Entry 5WNR (X-ray diffraction, 3.50 A resolution); this record covers chains A and D of the 21 polymer chains in the assembly.

== Chain A ==
Molecule: 16S Ribosomal RNA rRNA
From: Thermus thermophilus (strain HB8 / ATCC 27634 / DSM 579)
Sequence (1522 nucleotides; each row starts with the number of its first residue; note: 42 numbers in that range are skipped by the numbering (no residue carries them; nothing is unmodelled there); a row labelled like 190A-190L holds insertion residues (190A, then the next letters in order); numbering starts at 0):
     0 UUUGUUGGAG AGUUUGAUCC UGGCUCAGGG UGAACGCUGG CGGCGUGCCU AAGACAUGCA
    60 AGUCGUGCGG G
    73 CCGCGGGGUU UU
    88 ACUCCG
    95 UGGUC
   101 AGCGGCGGAC GGGUGAGUAA CGCGUGGGU
  129A G
   130 ACCUACCCGG AAGAGGGGGA CAACCCGGGG AAACUCGGGC UAAUCCCCCA UGUGGACCCG
   190 C
190A-190L CCCUUGGGGUGU
   191 GUCCAAAGGG CUUU
   216 GCCCGCUUCC GGAUGGGCCC GCGUCCCAUC AGCUAGUUGG UGGGGUAAUG GCCCACCAAG
   276 GCGACGACGG GUAGCCGGUC UGAGAGGAUG GCCGGCCACA GGGGCACUGA GACACGGGCC
   336 CCACUCCUAC GGGAGGCAGC AGUUAGGAAU CUUCCGCAAU GGGCGCAAGC CUGACGGAGC
   396 GACGCCGCUU GGAGGAAGAA GCCCUUCGGG GUGUAAACUC CUGAA
   442 CCCGGGACGA AACCCCCGAC GA
   474 GGGGACUGAC GGUACCGGG
   494 GUAAUAGCGC CGGCCAACUC CGUGCCAGCA GCCGCGGUAA UACGGAGGGC GCGAGCGUUA
   554 CCCGGAUUCA CUGGGCGUAA AGGGCGUGUA GGCGGCCUGG GGCGUCCCAU GUGAAAGACC
   614 ACGGCUCAAC CGUGGGGGAG CGUGGGAUAC GCUCAGGCUA GACGGUGGGA GAGGGUGGUG
   674 GAAUUCCCGG AGUAGCGGUG AAAUGCGCAG AUACCGGGAG GAACGCCGAU GGCGAAGGCA
   734 GCCACCUGGU CCACCCGUGA CGCUGAGGCG CGAAAGCGUG GGGAGCAAAC CGGAUUAGAU
   794 ACCCGGGUAG UCCACGCCCU AAACGAUGCG CGCUAGGUCU CUGGGUCU
   848 CCUGGGGGCC GAAGCUAACG CGUUAAGCGC GCCGCCUGGG GAGUACGGCC GCAAGGCUGA
   908 AACUCAAAGG AAUUGACGGG GGCCCGCACA AGCGGUGGAG CAUGUGGUUU AAUUCGAAGX
   968 AACGCGAAGA ACCUUACCAG GCCUUGACAU GCUAGG
 1003A G
  1004 AACCCGGGUG AAAGCCUGGG GUGCCCC
1030A-1030D GCGA
  1031 GGGGAGCCCU AGCACAGGUG CUGCAUGGCC GUCGUCAGCU CGUGCCGUGA GGUGUUGGGU
  1091 UAAGUCCCGC AACGAGCGCA ACCCCCGCCG UUAGUUGCCA GCGGUUCGGC CGGGCACUCU
  1151 AACGGGACUG CCCGCGAAA
  1171 GCGGGAGGAA GGAGGGGACG ACGUCUGGUC AGCAUGGCCC UUACGGCCUG GGCGACACAC
  1231 GUGCUACAAU GCCCACUACA AAGCGAUGCC ACCCGGCAAC GGGGAGCUAA UCGCAAAAAG
  1291 GUGGGCCCAG UUCGGAUUGG GGUCUGCAAC CCGACCCCAU GAAGCCGGAA UCGCUAGUAA
  1351 UCGCGGAUCA G
 1361A C
  1362 CAUGCCGCGG UGAAUACGUU CCCGGGCCUU GUACACACXG CCXGUXACGC CAUGGGAGCG
  1422 GGCUCUACCC GAAGUCGCCG GG
  1446 AGCCUACGGG
  1459 CAGGCGCCGA GGGUAGGGCC CGUGACUGGG GCGAAGUCGU AACAAGGUAG CUGUACCGGA
  1519 AGGUGCGGCU GGAUCCACUC CUUUCU
Disordered / not traced: 0-4, 1534-1538
Sequence notes: conflict C1534 (A132811 in 55771382), A1535 (C132812 in 55771382)
Modified residues: PSU (pseudouridine-5'-monophosphate) at position 516, 7MG (7N-methyl-8-hydroguanosine-5'-monophosphate) at position 527, M2G (N2-dimethylguanosine-5'-monophosphate) at position 966, 5MC (5-methylcytidine-5'-monophosphate) at position 967, 2MG (2N-methylguanosine-5'-monophosphate) at position 1207, 5MC (5-methylcytidine-5'-monophosphate) at position 1400, 4OC (4n,o2'-methylcytidine-5'-monophosphate) at position 1402, 5MC (5-methylcytidine-5'-monophosphate) at position 1404, 5MC (5-methylcytidine-5'-monophosphate) at position 1407, UR3 (3-methyluridine-5'-monophoshate) at position 1498, MA6 (6N-dimethyladenosine-5'-monophoshate) at position 1518, MA6 (6N-dimethyladenosine-5'-monophoshate) at position 1519, PSU (pseudouridine-5'-monophosphate) at position 1540, PSU (pseudouridine-5'-monophosphate) at position 1541
Glycans and other covalent adducts: covalent link U82-5MC_1400
Ion coordination: Mg2+ site 1 near U5 (its only coordinating residue here); Mg2+ site 2 near G21 (its only coordinating residue here); Mg2+ site 3: A59, U387; Mg2+ site 4: G61, U62; Mg2+ site 5: G70, U98; Mg2+ site 6 near A88 (its only coordinating residue here); Mg2+ site 7 near C89 (its only coordinating residue here); Mg2+ site 8 near G107 (its only coordinating residue here); Mg2+ site 9 near G117 (its only coordinating residue here); Mg2+ site 10: C121, G124, U125; Mg2+ site 11 near C175 (its only coordinating residue here); Mg2+ site 12 near U182 (its only coordinating residue here); 72 more Mg2+ sites not listed

== Chain D ==
Molecule: 30S ribosomal protein S4
From: Thermus thermophilus (strain HB8 / ATCC 27634 / DSM 579)
UniProtKB: P80373 (RS4_THET8); residues 2-209 here = UniProt positions 2-209
Sequence (208 residues; row label = number of the first residue in the row):
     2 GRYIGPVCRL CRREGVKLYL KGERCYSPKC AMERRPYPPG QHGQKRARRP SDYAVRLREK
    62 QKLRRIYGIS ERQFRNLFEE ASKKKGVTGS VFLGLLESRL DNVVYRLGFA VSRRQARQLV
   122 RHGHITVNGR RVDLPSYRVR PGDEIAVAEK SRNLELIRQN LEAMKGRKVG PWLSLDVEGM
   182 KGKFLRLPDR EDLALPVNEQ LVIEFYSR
Ion coordination: Zn2+: Cys9, Cys12, Cys26, Cys31; Mg2+ near Thr89 (its only coordinating residue here)
UniProt features mapped onto this chain:
  - binding site (Zn(2+)): Cys9, Cys12, Cys26, Cys31

== Chain A / chain D interface ==
Contacting residue pairs (124):
  A8(A) - Glu205(D)  hydrogen bond to the base
  A8(A) - Ser208(D)  base contact
  A8(A) - Arg209(D)  base contact
  A26(A) - Arg209(D)  hydrogen bond to the sugar
  G28(A) - Arg76(D)  salt bridge to the phosphate
  C400(A) - Arg73(D)  salt bridge to the phosphate
  C401(A) - Arg73(D)  salt bridge to the phosphate
  C401(A) - Asn77(D)  hydrogen bond to the phosphate
  G402(A) - Gln74(D)  hydrogen bond to the phosphate
  G402(A) - Leu135(D)  sugar contact
  G402(A) - Ser137(D)  hydrogen bond to the phosphate
  C403(A) - Arg3(D)  salt bridge to the phosphate
  C403(A) - Gln74(D)  hydrogen bond to the phosphate
  C403(A) - Arg118(D)  salt bridge to the phosphate
  C403(A) - Arg122(D)  hydrogen bond to the sugar
  C403(A) - Pro136(D)  phosphate contact
  C403(A) - Ser137(D)  hydrogen bond to the phosphate
  U404(A) - Gly2(D)  hydrogen bond to the base
  U404(A) - Arg118(D)  salt bridge to the phosphate
  U404(A) - Arg122(D)  phosphate contact
  U405(A) - Gly2(D)  base contact
  U405(A) - Ile5(D)  phosphate contact
  G406(A) - Ile5(D)  phosphate contact
  G406(A) - Gln119(D)  hydrogen bond to the sugar
  G407(A) - Ser113(D)  phosphate contact
  G407(A) - Arg115(D)  salt bridge to the phosphate
  G407(A) - Gln116(D)  hydrogen bond to the sugar
  G407(A) - Gln119(D)  sugar contact
  A408(A) - Leu21(D)  phosphate contact
  A408(A) - Lys22(D)  phosphate contact
  A408(A) - Ser113(D)  hydrogen bond to the phosphate
  A408(A) - Arg115(D)  phosphate contact
  A408(A) - Gln116(D)  sugar contact
  G409(A) - Lys22(D)  salt bridge to the phosphate
  G409(A) - Glu24(D)  phosphate contact
  G409(A) - Arg25(D)  hydrogen bond to the phosphate
  G410(A) - Lys22(D)  hydrogen bond to the base
  G410(A) - Arg25(D)  salt bridge to the phosphate
  G410(A) - Lys30(D)  salt bridge to the phosphate
  A411(A) - Arg25(D)  salt bridge to the phosphate
  A411(A) - Lys30(D)  phosphate contact
  A412(A) - Arg35(D)  base contact
  G413(A) - Arg36(D)  hydrogen bond to the base
  G425(A) - Tyr38(D)  phosphate contact
  G425(A) - Gln45(D)  hydrogen bond to the phosphate
  G426(A) - Arg36(D)  salt bridge to the phosphate
  G426(A) - Tyr38(D)  hydrogen bond to the phosphate
  G426(A) - Gly41(D)  hydrogen bond to the sugar
  G426(A) - Gln42(D)  hydrogen bond to the sugar
  G426(A) - Gln45(D)  hydrogen bond to the phosphate
  U427(A) - Arg13(D)  salt bridge to the phosphate
  U427(A) - Arg36(D)  salt bridge to the phosphate
  U427(A) - Pro40(D)  phosphate contact
  U427(A) - Gly41(D)  hydrogen bond to the phosphate
  G428(A) - Pro7(D)  phosphate contact
  G428(A) - Arg10(D)  salt bridge to the phosphate
  G428(A) - Arg13(D)  phosphate contact
  G428(A) - Arg36(D)  hydrogen bond to the sugar
  U429(A) - Lys22(D)  sugar contact
  U429(A) - Arg25(D)  base contact
  U429(A) - Ala32(D)  phosphate contact
  U429(A) - Arg36(D)  salt bridge to the phosphate
  A430(A) - Pro7(D)  phosphate contact
  A430(A) - Val8(D)  hydrogen bond to the phosphate
  A430(A) - Cys9(D)  hydrogen bond to the phosphate
  A430(A) - Arg10(D)  phosphate contact
  A430(A) - Lys22(D)  phosphate contact
  C436(A) - Leu155(D)  sugar contact
  C436(A) - Glu156(D)  sugar contact
  C436(A) - Leu157(D)  sugar contact
  U437(A) - Gln119(D)  base contact
  U437(A) - His123(D)  hydrogen bond to the sugar
  U437(A) - His125(D)  hydrogen bond to the sugar
  U437(A) - Leu155(D)  sugar contact
  G438(A) - His123(D)  sugar contact
  G438(A) - His125(D)  phosphate contact
  A439(A) - His123(D)  phosphate contact
  C489(A) - Arg132(D)  salt bridge to the phosphate
  G490(A) - Arg132(D)  salt bridge to the phosphate
  G491(A) - Lys151(D)  phosphate contact
  A496(A) - Gln119(D)  base contact
  C508(A) - Tyr54(D)  sugar contact
  C508(A) - Arg209(D)  salt bridge to the phosphate
  A509(A) - Ser52(D)  hydrogen bond to the phosphate
  A509(A) - Tyr54(D)  phosphate contact
  A509(A) - Ala55(D)  sugar contact
  C511(A) - His43(D)  hydrogen bond to the base
  U512(A) - Gln42(D)  hydrogen bond to the sugar
  U512(A) - His43(D)  sugar contact
  U512(A) - Lys46(D)  salt bridge to the phosphate
  G540(A) - Gln42(D)  base contact
  G540(A) - His43(D)  base contact
  G541(A) - Gly41(D)  sugar contact
  G541(A) - Gln42(D)  hydrogen bond to the sugar
  G542(A) - Arg10(D)  salt bridge to the phosphate
  G542(A) - Arg14(D)  hydrogen bond to the phosphate
  G542(A) - Pro40(D)  sugar contact
  G542(A) - Gly41(D)  sugar contact
  C543(A) - Arg10(D)  salt bridge to the phosphate
  C543(A) - Arg14(D)  salt bridge to the phosphate
  C543(A) - Arg59(D)  hydrogen bond to the phosphate
  G544(A) - Leu58(D)  phosphate contact
  G544(A) - Arg59(D)  salt bridge to the phosphate
  G544(A) - Gln62(D)  hydrogen bond to the phosphate
  G544(A) - Arg66(D)  salt bridge to the phosphate
  C545(A) - Lys61(D)  salt bridge to the phosphate
  C545(A) - Gln62(D)  hydrogen bond to the phosphate
  C545(A) - Arg65(D)  salt bridge to the phosphate
  C545(A) - Glu72(D)  phosphate contact
  G546(A) - Tyr4(D)  base contact
  G546(A) - Arg65(D)  salt bridge to the phosphate
  G546(A) - Ser71(D)  phosphate contact
  G546(A) - Glu72(D)  hydrogen bond to the phosphate
  G546(A) - Arg73(D)  hydrogen bond to the phosphate
  A547(A) - Gly2(D)  hydrogen bond to the phosphate
  C612(A) - Lys84(D)  salt bridge to the phosphate
  G616(A) - Arg141(D)  salt bridge to the phosphate
  U619(A) - Arg132(D)  base contact
  U619(A) - Val133(D)  base contact
  U619(A) - Asp134(D)  hydrogen bond to the base
  U619(A) - Leu135(D)  base contact
  C620(A) - Leu135(D)  base contact
  C620(A) - Ser137(D)  base contact
  C620(A) - Tyr138(D)  sugar contact
Interface residues without a listed pair, chain A (53 interface residues in all): G27, C418, C419, C435, C613, A614
Interface residues without a listed pair, chain D (69 interface residues in all): Gly6, Gly23, Arg49, Lys85, Phe206

== Overview ==
53 residues of chain A and 69 residues of chain D are in contact, with 38 hydrogen bonds and 30 salt bridges.
Polar contacts include A8(A)-Glu205(D), U404(A)-Gly2(D) and G410(A)-Lys22(D). A59(A) and U387(A) coordinate
Mg2+ site 3. UniProt lists 4 Zn2+-binding residues on chain D.
Chain A is 16S Ribosomal RNA rRNA and chain D is 30S ribosomal protein S4, both from Thermus thermophilus
(strain HB8 / ATCC 27634 / DSM 579); the structure, Crystal Structure of 30S ribosomal subunit from Thermus
thermophilus, was determined by X-ray diffraction (same publication as 5WNP, 5WNQ, 5WNS, 5WNT, 5WNU and 5WNV).
